8AQM - chains A and C; structure by X-ray diffraction, 2.30 A resolution.

[Chain A]
Name: Peroxisome proliferator-activated receptor gamma
From: Homo sapiens
UniProt: P37231 (PPARG_HUMAN); residues 203-477 here correspond to UniProt positions 231-505 (UniProt number = residue number + 28)
Chain sequence (279 residues; row label = number of the first residue in the row):
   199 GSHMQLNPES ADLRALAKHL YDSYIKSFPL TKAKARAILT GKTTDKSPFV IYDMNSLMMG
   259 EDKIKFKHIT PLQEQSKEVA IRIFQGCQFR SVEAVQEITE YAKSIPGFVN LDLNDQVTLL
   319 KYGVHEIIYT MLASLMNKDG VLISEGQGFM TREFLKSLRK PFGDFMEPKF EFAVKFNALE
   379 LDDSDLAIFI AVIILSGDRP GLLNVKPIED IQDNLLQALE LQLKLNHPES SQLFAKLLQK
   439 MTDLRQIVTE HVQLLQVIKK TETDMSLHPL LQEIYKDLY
Unresolved in the structure: 199-201, 260-275, 458-462
Differences from the reference sequence: expression tag (199-202)
Glycans and other covalent adducts: compound O2O linked to C285
Ligand contacts: O2O (2-chloranyl-N-[2-(3-methylphenyl)-1,3-benzoxazol-5-yl]-5-nitro-benzamide): I281, F282, Q286, K319, Y320, H323, Y327, F363, M364, K367, V446, H449, L452, Y473, L476, Y477
Curated features (UniProtKB/Swiss-Prot):
  - motif: P467 to D475 (9aaTAD)
  - binding site (rosiglitazone): Q286 to S289, H323, H449, Y473
  - cross-link: K224 (Glycyl lysine isopeptide (Lys-Gly) (interchain with G-Cter in ubiquitin))
From the paper describing this entry:
  - binding site for O2O: C285, Y477

[Chain C]
Name: Nuclear receptor corepressor 2
UniProt: Q9Y618 (NCOR2_HUMAN); residues 2343-2365 here correspond to UniProt positions 2332-2354 (UniProt number = residue number - 11)
Chain sequence (23 residues; each row starts with the number of its first residue):
  2343 HASTNMGLEA IIRKALMGKY DQW
Unresolved in the structure: 2343-2346, 2360-2365
Curated features (UniProtKB/Swiss-Prot):
  - motif: L2350 to I2354 (CORNR box of ID2)

[How chain A and chain C interact]
Residue-residue contacts - 20 pairs, chain A then chain C:
  V290(A) - I2353(C)  hydrophobic
  V293(A) - L2350(C)  hydrophobic
  V293(A) - I2353(C)  hydrophobic
  V293(A) - I2354(C)  hydrophobic
  T297(A) - A2357(C)
  T297(A) - L2358(C)
  K301(A) - A2357(C)  hydrogen bond (side chain-backbone)
  K301(A) - L2358(C)  hydrogen bond (side chain-backbone)
  L311(A) - R2355(C)
  L311(A) - L2358(C)  hydrophobic
  N312(A) - R2355(C)  hydrogen bond
  Q314(A) - L2358(C)
  V315(A) - E2351(C)
  V315(A) - R2355(C)
  V315(A) - L2358(C)  hydrophobic
  L318(A) - I2354(C)  hydrophobic
  K319(A) - L2350(C)
  K319(A) - E2351(C)  salt bridge
  K319(A) - I2354(C)
  H323(A) - L2350(C)
Interface residues without a listed pair, chain A (15 interface residues in all): Q294, E298, F306, V322
Interface residues without a listed pair, chain C (8 interface residues in all): M2359

[In short]
The interface between chain A and chain C involves 15 residues on one side and 8 on the other, with 3 hydrogen
bonds and 1 salt bridge. Polar pairs include K319(A)-E2351(C), K301(A)-A2357(C) and K301(A)-L2358(C).
Covalently linked compound O2O: at C285(A). The paper reports a binding site for O2O at C285(A) and Y477(A).
Chain A is Peroxisome proliferator-activated receptor gamma (Homo sapiens) and chain C is Nuclear receptor
corepressor 2; the structure, Crystal structure of PPARG and NCOR2 with an inverse agonist (compound 6a), was
determined by X-ray diffraction together with 8AQN from the same study.
